5H58 - chains C and F of the 6 polymer chains in the assembly; structure by X-ray diffraction, 3.99 A resolution.

# Chain C
Molecule: CprB
From: Streptomyces coelicolor A3(2)
UniProt: O66122 (O66122_STRCH); numbering as in UniProt (aligned over 1-215)
Amino-acid sequence (215 residues; row label = number of the first residue in the row):
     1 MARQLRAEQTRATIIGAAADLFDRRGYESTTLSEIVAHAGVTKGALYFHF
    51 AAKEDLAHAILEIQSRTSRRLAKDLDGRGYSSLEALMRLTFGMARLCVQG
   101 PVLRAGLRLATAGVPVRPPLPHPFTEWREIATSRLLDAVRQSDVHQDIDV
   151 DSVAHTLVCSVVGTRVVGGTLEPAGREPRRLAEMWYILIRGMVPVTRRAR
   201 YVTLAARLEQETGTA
Not modelled in the structure: 1-4, 115, 168-174, 213-215
What the authors report for this chain:
  - binding site for the 27-nt DNA strand: Thr-31, Leu-32, Ser-33, Thr-42, Lys-43, Gly-44, Tyr-47, Phe-48
  - binding site for the 27-nt DNA strand (chain F): Lys-43, Tyr-47
  - binding site for the 27-nt DNA strand: Arg-6 (from molecular simulation)

# Chain F
Molecule: 27-nt DNA strand
Sequence (27 nucleotides; each row starts with the number of its first residue):
     1 GAACTCAACAGACCGTGCCGCCTGCCT
Not modelled in the structure: 1-3, 26-27

# Chain C / chain F interface
Residue-residue contacts (17; chain C residue first):
  Leu-5(C) / DG24(F)  phosphate contact
  Leu-5(C) / DC25(F)  hydrogen bond to the phosphate
  Arg-6(C) / DC22(F)  phosphate contact
  Arg-6(C) / DT23(F)  salt bridge to the phosphate
  Arg-6(C) / DG24(F)  hydrogen bond to the phosphate
  Thr-30(C) / DC14(F)  phosphate contact
  Thr-31(C) / DC13(F)  phosphate contact
  Thr-31(C) / DC14(F)  phosphate contact
  Leu-32(C) / DC14(F)  hydrogen bond to the phosphate
  Ser-33(C) / DC13(F)  phosphate contact
  Lys-43(C) / DC14(F)  base contact
  Lys-43(C) / DG15(F)  hydrogen bond to the base
  Lys-43(C) / DT16(F)  base contact
  Tyr-47(C) / DT16(F)  sugar contact
  Ala-52(C) / DG15(F)  phosphate contact
  Lys-53(C) / DC14(F)  salt bridge to the phosphate
  Lys-53(C) / DG15(F)  hydrogen bond to the phosphate
Also at the interface, not in a pair above, chain C (12 interface residues in all): Gly-44, Ala-51
Also at the interface, not in a pair above, chain F (9 interface residues in all): DG17

# In short
Chain C and chain F form an interface of 12 and 9 residues respectively; the contacts include 5 hydrogen bonds
and 2 salt bridges. Polar pairs include Lys-43(C)/DG15(F), Leu-5(C)/DC25(F) and Arg-6(C)/DG24(F). The paper
reports a binding site for the 27-nt DNA strand at Thr-31(C), Leu-32(C) and Ser-33(C) among others; a binding
site for the 27-nt DNA strand (chain F) at Lys-43(C) and Tyr-47(C).
Here chain C is CprB (Streptomyces coelicolor A3(2)) and chain F is a 27-nt DNA strand. Entry 5H58 (Structural
and dynamics studies of the TetR family protein, CprB from Streptomyces coelicolor in complex with ...) was
determined by X-ray diffraction.
